Entry 8RIO (X-ray diffraction, 1.45 A resolution); this record covers chains A and B.

# Chain A (and B)
Molecule: 3-keto-5-aminohexanoate cleavage protein
From: Paracoccus denitrificans PD1222
Notes: chain B of this document is another copy of the same molecule, construct and numbering; everything in this record applies to it too
Reference sequence: A1B802 (A1B802_PARDP); residue numbers follow UniProt; this construct covers 1-310
Sequence (310 residues; numbered 1 to 310; the number before each row is that of its first residue):
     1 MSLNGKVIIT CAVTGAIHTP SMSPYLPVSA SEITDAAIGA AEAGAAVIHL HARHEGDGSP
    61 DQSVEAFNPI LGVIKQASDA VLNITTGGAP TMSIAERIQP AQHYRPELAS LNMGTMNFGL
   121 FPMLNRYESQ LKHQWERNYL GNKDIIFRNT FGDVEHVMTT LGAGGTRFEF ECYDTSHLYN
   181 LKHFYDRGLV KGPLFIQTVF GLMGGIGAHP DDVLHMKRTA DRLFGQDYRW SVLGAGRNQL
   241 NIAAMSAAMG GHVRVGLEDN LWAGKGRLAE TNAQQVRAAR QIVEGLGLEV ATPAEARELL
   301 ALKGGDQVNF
Disordered / not traced: 1-2
Ion coordination: Zn2+: His49, His51, Glu258 (together with proline)
Small-molecule neighbours: proline (PRO): Ile17, His49, His51, Thr85, Gly87, Ser110, Asn112, Phe147, Glu171, Tyr173, Glu258
From the paper describing this entry:
  - mutagenesis - E171L: abolished catalytic activity
  - mutagenesis - E171D (5% of the wild type): decreased catalytic activity

# How chain A and chain B interact
Contacting residue pairs (29; chain A residue first):
  Pro210(A) - Met249(B)  hydrophobic
  Asp211(A) - Leu214(B)
  Asp211(A) - Arg218(B)  salt bridge
  Leu214(A) - Asp211(B)
  Leu214(A) - Leu214(B)  hydrophobic
  Arg218(A) - Asp211(B)  salt bridge
  Arg218(A) - Arg218(B)
  Leu240(A) - Gly285(B)
  Leu240(A) - Leu286(B)
  Asn241(A) - Ala248(B)
  Asn241(A) - Leu286(B)
  Ala244(A) - Leu286(B)  hydrophobic
  Ala248(A) - Asn241(B)
  Met249(A) - Pro210(B)  hydrophobic
  Gln281(A) - Gln281(B)  hydrogen bond (backbone-side chain)
  Gln281(A) - Glu284(B)
  Gln281(A) - Gly285(B)
  Ile282(A) - Gly285(B)
  Glu284(A) - Gln281(B)
  Gly285(A) - Leu240(B)
  Gly285(A) - Ala278(B)
  Gly285(A) - Gln281(B)
  Gly285(A) - Ile282(B)
  Leu286(A) - Leu240(B)
  Leu286(A) - Asn241(B)
  Leu286(A) - Ala244(B)  hydrophobic
  Leu286(A) - Ile282(B)  hydrophobic
  Gly287(A) - Lys265(B)
  Glu289(A) - Lys265(B)  salt bridge
Also at the interface, not in a pair above, chain A (20 interface residues in all): Met245, Lys265, Ala278, Leu288
Also at the interface, not in a pair above, chain B (18 interface residues in all): Asn4, Met245

# In short
The interface between chain A and chain B involves 20 residues on one side and 18 on the other, with 1
hydrogen bond and 3 salt bridges. Among the polar pairs are Asp211(A)-Arg218(B), Glu289(A)-Lys265(B) and
Gln281(A)-Gln281(B). Chain A binds proline. From the paper: E171L of chain A abolishes catalytic activity;
E171D of chain A reduces catalytic activity.
Chain A and chain B are both 3-keto-5-aminohexanoate cleavage protein (Paracoccus denitrificans PD1222); the
structure, Beta-keto acid cleavage enzyme from Paracoccus denitrificans, was determined by X-ray diffraction
together with 9HNF and 8RIP from the same study.
